Entry 7ZRK (electron microscopy, 3.10 A resolution); this record covers chains A and B of the 4 polymer chains in the assembly.

== Chain A ==
Name: Potassium-transporting ATPase potassium-binding subunit
Organism: Escherichia coli
Reference sequence: P03959 (KDPA_ECOLI); residues 1-557 here = UniProt positions 1-557
Amino-acid sequence (557 residues; each row starts with the number of its first residue):
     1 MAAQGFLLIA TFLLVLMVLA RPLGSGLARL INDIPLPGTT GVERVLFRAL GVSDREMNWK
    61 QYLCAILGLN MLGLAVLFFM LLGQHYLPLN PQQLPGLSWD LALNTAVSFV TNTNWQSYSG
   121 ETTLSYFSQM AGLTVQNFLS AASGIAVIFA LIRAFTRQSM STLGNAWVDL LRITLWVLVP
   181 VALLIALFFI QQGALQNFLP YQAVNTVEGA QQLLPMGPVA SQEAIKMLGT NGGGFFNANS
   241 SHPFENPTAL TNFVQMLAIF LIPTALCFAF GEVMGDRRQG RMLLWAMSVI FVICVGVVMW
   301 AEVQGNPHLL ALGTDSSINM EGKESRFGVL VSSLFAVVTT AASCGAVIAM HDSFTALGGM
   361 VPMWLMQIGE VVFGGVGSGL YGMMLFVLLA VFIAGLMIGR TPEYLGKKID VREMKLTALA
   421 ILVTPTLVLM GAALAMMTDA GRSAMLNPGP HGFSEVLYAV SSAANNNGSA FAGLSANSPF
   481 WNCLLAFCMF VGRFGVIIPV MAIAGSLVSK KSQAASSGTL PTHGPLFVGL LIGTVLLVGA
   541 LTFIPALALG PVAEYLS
Swiss-Prot annotation at these positions:
  - mutagenesis: Gly232 (G232A/S: Decrease in K(+) affinity and loss of cation selectivity)
Ion coordination: K+ site 1: Asn112, Ser343, Asn466; K+ site 2: Asn112, Thr113, Thr230, Asn231, Ser343, Asn466, Asn467; K+ site 3: Asn114, Gly232, Gly345, Gly468; K+ site 4: Ser343, Asn465; K+ site 5 near Ile368 (its only coordinating residue here); K+ site 6: Gly369, Ser378; K+ site 7 near Gly369 (its only coordinating residue here); K+ site 8 near Ile421 (its only coordinating residue here); K+ site 9 near Thr542 (its only coordinating residue here)

== Chain B ==
Name: Potassium-transporting ATPase ATP-binding subunit
Organism: Escherichia coli
Notes: EC 7.2.2.6
Reference sequence: P03960 (KDPB_ECOLI); residue numbers follow UniProt; this construct covers 1-682
Amino-acid sequence (682 residues; row label = number of the first residue in the row):
     1 MSRKQLALFE PTLVVQALKE AVKKLNPQAQ WRNPVMFIVW IGSLLTTCIS IAMASGAMPG
    61 NALFSAAISG WLWITVLFAN FAEALAEGRS KAQANSLKGV KKTAFARKLR EPKYGAAADK
   121 VPADQLRKGD IVLVEAGDII PCDGEVIEGG ASVDESAITG ESAPVIRESG GDFASVTGGT
   181 RILSDWLVIE CSVNPGETFL DRMIAMVEGA QRRKTPNEIA LTILLIALTI VFLLATATLW
   241 PFSAWGGNAV SVTVLVALLV CLIPTTIGGL LSAIGVAGMS RMLGANVIAT SGRAVEAAGD
   301 VDVLLLDKTG TITLGNRQAS EFIPAQGVDE KTLADAAQLA SLADETPEGR SIVILAKQRF
   361 NLRERDVQSL HATFVPFTAQ SRMSGINIDN RMIRKGSVDA IRRHVEANGG HFPTDVDQKV
   421 DQVARQGATP LVVVEGSRVL GVIALKDIVK GGIKERFAQL RKMGIKTVMI TGDNRLTAAA
   481 IAAEAGVDDF LAEATPEAKL ALIRQYQAEG RLVAMTGDGT NDAPALAQAD VAVAMNSGTQ
   541 AAKEAGNMVD LDSNPTKLIE VVHIGKQMLM TRGSLTTFSI ANDVAKYFAI IPAAFAATYP
   601 QLNALNIMCL HSPDSAILSA VIFNALIIVF LIPLALKGVS YKPLTASAML RRNLWIYGLG
   661 GLLVPFIGIK VIDLLLTVCG LV
Disordered / not traced: 1-6
Modified / non-standard residues: Ser162 (phosphoserine; SEP); Asp307 (aspartyl phosphate; PHD)
Swiss-Prot annotation at these positions:
  - active site: Asp307 (4-aspartylphosphate intermediate)
  - binding site (ATP): Asp344, Glu348, Phe377 to Ser384, Lys395
  - binding site (Mg(2+)): Asp518, Asp522
  - modified residue: Ser162 (Phosphoserine)
  - mutagenesis: Asp300 (D300E/N: Does not affect formation of the phosphorylated intermediate), Asp307 (D307E/N/Q: Unable to form a phosphorylated intermediate and lacks ATPase activity), Phe377 (F377A: Loss of ATPase activity; F377Y: Slight decrease in ATPase activity), Ser384 (S384A/T: Decrease in ATPase activity), Lys395 (K395A: Strong decrease in ATPase activity), Asp399 (D399A: Decrease in ATPase activity)
Ion coordination: K+: Ile263, Asn624
Residues lining bound ligands: ADP (adenosine-5'-diphosphate): Asp172, Asp307, Thr309, Arg317, Asp344, Thr346, Glu348, Gly349, Phe377, Ala379, Arg382, Ser384, Lys395, Gly396, Ser397, Thr429, Pro430, Leu431, Thr471, Asp473
Reported in the primary citation:
  - post-translational modification sites: Ser162, Asp307
  - contacts within the chain: Asp307-Asp518, Asp307-Asp522

== How chain A and chain B interact ==
Residue-residue contacts (97; chain A residue first):
  Leu389(A) - Leu224(B)  hydrophobic
  Phe392(A) - Ala220(B)  hydrophobic
  Phe392(A) - Leu221(B)
  Phe392(A) - Leu224(B)  hydrophobic
  Ala394(A) - Leu650(B)  hydrophobic
  Leu396(A) - Asn217(B)
  Leu396(A) - Leu569(B)
  Leu396(A) - Met570(B)  hydrogen bond (backbone-backbone)
  Leu396(A) - Arg572(B)
  Leu396(A) - Gly573(B)
  Met397(A) - Met570(B)
  Met397(A) - Ser574(B)
  Met397(A) - Thr577(B)  hydrogen bond
  Met397(A) - Leu650(B)  hydrophobic
  Met397(A) - Asn653(B)  hydrogen bond (backbone-side chain)
  Met397(A) - Leu654(B)  hydrophobic
  Ile398(A) - Lys566(B)
  Ile398(A) - Met570(B)
  Ile398(A) - Ala646(B)
  Ile398(A) - Leu650(B)  hydrophobic
  Gly399(A) - Gly299(B)
  Gly399(A) - Lys566(B)
  Gly399(A) - Leu569(B)
  Gly399(A) - Met570(B)
  Arg400(A) - Asp300(B)  salt bridge
  Arg400(A) - Leu569(B)
  Thr401(A) - Asp300(B)  hydrogen bond
  Lys408(A) - Asp300(B)  salt bridge
  Val411(A) - Pro216(B)
  Val411(A) - Ile219(B)  hydrophobic
  Val411(A) - Ile223(B)  hydrophobic
  Met414(A) - Ala220(B)  hydrophobic
  Met414(A) - Ile223(B)
  Met414(A) - Leu224(B)  hydrophobic
  Lys415(A) - Ile223(B)
  Ala418(A) - Ile223(B)  hydrophobic
  Ala418(A) - Ala227(B)  hydrophobic
  Leu422(A) - Ala227(B)
  Leu422(A) - Ile230(B)  hydrophobic
  Leu422(A) - Val231(B)  hydrophobic
  Thr426(A) - Leu234(B)
  Leu429(A) - Leu234(B)  hydrophobic
  Leu429(A) - Ala235(B)
  Leu429(A) - Thr238(B)
  Met430(A) - Leu234(B)  hydrophobic
  Ala432(A) - Phe242(B)  hydrophobic
  Ala433(A) - Thr238(B)
  Ala433(A) - Pro241(B)  hydrophobic
  Ala433(A) - Phe242(B)
  Met436(A) - Phe242(B)  hydrophobic
  Met436(A) - Trp245(B)  hydrophobic
  Met437(A) - Pro241(B)  hydrophobic
  Arg442(A) - Trp245(B)
  Met445(A) - Trp245(B)  hydrophobic
  Gly449(A) - Trp245(B)
  Pro450(A) - Tyr599(B)  hydrophobic
  Phe453(A) - Phe242(B)  hydrophobic
  Gln513(A) - Glu509(B)
  Gln513(A) - Gly510(B)
  Gln513(A) - Arg511(B)
  Ser516(A) - Asp302(B)  hydrogen bond
  Ser516(A) - Arg511(B)  hydrogen bond
  Gly518(A) - Ala646(B)
  Thr519(A) - Ala646(B)
  Leu520(A) - Ala646(B)  hydrophobic
  Leu520(A) - Ser647(B)
  Leu520(A) - Leu650(B)  hydrophobic
  Pro521(A) - Ser647(B)
  Leu526(A) - Ser647(B)
  Leu526(A) - Leu650(B)  hydrophobic
  Leu526(A) - Arg651(B)
  Leu530(A) - Leu654(B)  hydrophobic
  Leu537(A) - Ile580(B)  hydrophobic
  Leu537(A) - Val584(B)  hydrophobic
  Ala540(A) - Tyr587(B)
  Leu541(A) - Phe232(B)
  Leu541(A) - Ile580(B)
  Leu541(A) - Asp583(B)
  Leu541(A) - Val584(B)  hydrophobic
  Leu541(A) - Tyr587(B)  hydrogen bond (backbone-side chain)
  Thr542(A) - Ala235(B)
  Ile544(A) - Tyr587(B)  hydrophobic
  Pro545(A) - Leu239(B)  hydrophobic
  Pro545(A) - Tyr587(B)
  Ala548(A) - Ile591(B)  hydrophobic
  Ala548(A) - Leu602(B)
  Leu549(A) - Leu239(B)  hydrophobic
  Leu549(A) - Phe242(B)  hydrophobic
  Leu549(A) - Ser243(B)
  Leu549(A) - Phe595(B)  hydrophobic
  Leu549(A) - Tyr599(B)  hydrophobic
  Ala553(A) - Tyr599(B)  hydrophobic
  Ala553(A) - Gln601(B)  hydrogen bond (backbone-side chain)
  Leu556(A) - Gln601(B)
  Leu556(A) - Leu602(B)  hydrophobic
  Leu556(A) - Leu605(B)  hydrophobic
  Ser557(A) - Gln601(B)
Other interface residues (no listed pair), chain A (51 interface residues in all): Ile393, Pro402, Lys511, Ala515, Val552
Other interface residues (no listed pair), chain B (53 interface residues in all): Ala508, Thr576, Ala604, Met649, Tyr657

== Overview ==
51 residues of chain A and 53 residues of chain B are in contact; the contacts include 8 hydrogen bonds and 2
salt bridges. Polar pairs include Arg400(A)-Asp300(B), Lys408(A)-Asp300(B) and Met397(A)-Thr577(B). Ligands of
chain B: ADP. The paper reports modification sites Ser162(B) and Asp307(B); contacts within the chain
involving Asp518(B), Asp307(B) and Asp522(B).
Here chain A is Potassium-transporting ATPase potassium-binding subunit and chain B is Potassium-transporting
ATPase ATP-binding subunit, both from Escherichia coli. Entry 7ZRK (Cryo-EM map of the WT KdpFABC complex in
the E1-P_ADP conformation, under turnover conditions) was determined by electron microscopy, deposited
together with 7ZRD, 7ZRE, 7ZRG, 7ZRH, 7ZRI, 7ZRJ, 7ZRL and 7ZRM.
